6NDY - chains D and G of the 6 polymer chains in the assembly; structure by electron microscopy, 3.60 A resolution.

== Chain D ==
Name: Vacuolar protein sorting-associated protein 4
Source organism: Saccharomyces cerevisiae
UniProtKB: P52917 (VPS4_YEAST); residue numbers follow UniProt; this construct covers 101-437
Amino-acid sequence (337 residues; numbered 101 to 437; the number before each row is that of its first residue):
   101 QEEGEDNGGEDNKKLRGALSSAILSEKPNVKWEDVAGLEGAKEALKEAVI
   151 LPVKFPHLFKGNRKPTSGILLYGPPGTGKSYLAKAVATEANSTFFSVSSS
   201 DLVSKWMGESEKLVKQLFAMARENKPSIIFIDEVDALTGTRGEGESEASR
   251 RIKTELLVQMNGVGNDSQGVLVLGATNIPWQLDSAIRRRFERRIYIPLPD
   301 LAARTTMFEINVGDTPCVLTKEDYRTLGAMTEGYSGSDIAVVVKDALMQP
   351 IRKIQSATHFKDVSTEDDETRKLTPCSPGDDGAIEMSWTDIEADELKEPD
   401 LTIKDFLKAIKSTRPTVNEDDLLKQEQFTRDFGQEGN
Disordered / not traced: 101-111, 365-368
Bound ions: Mg2+: S180 (together with ADP)
Small-molecule neighbours:
  - ADP (adenosine-5'-diphosphate): D134, V135, A136, P174, P175, G176, T177, G178, K179, S180, Y181, N277, M307, I310, G336, S337
  - ADP / beryllium trifluoride: N261, R288, R289
Curated features (UniProtKB/Swiss-Prot):
  - binding site (ATP): G173 to S180
Reported in the primary citation:
  - binding site for Designed Cyclic Peptide (chain G): W206, M207

== Chain G ==
Name: Designed Cyclic Peptide
Amino-acid sequence (30 residues; numbered 1 to 31; 1 number in that range is skipped by the numbering (no residue carries it; nothing is unmodelled there); the number before each row is that of its first residue; X marks 8 residues of unknown identity (built as UNK)):
     1 GGDEIVNKVLGG
    14 SSGGXXXXXXXXGGKGCK
Disordered / not traced: 14-17, 26-31

== Chain D / chain G interface ==
Contacting residue pairs (7):
  K205(D) with L10(G), hydrogen bond (backbone-backbone)
  W206(D) with K8(G); V9(G), hydrophobic; L10(G)
  M207(D) with K8(G); L10(G), hydrophobic
  E247(D) with L10(G)

== Overview ==
4 residues of chain D and 3 residues of chain G are in contact; the contacts include 1 hydrogen bond. Its one
hydrogen bond, K205(D)-L10(G), is backbone to backbone. Ligands of chain D: ADP / beryllium trifluoride and
ADP. The paper reports a binding site for Designed Cyclic Peptide (chain G) at W206(D) and M207(D).
Here chain D is Vacuolar protein sorting-associated protein 4 (Saccharomyces cerevisiae) and chain G is
Designed Cyclic Peptide. Entry 6NDY (Vps4 with Cyclic Peptide Bound in the Central Pore) was determined by
electron microscopy together with 6OO2 from the same study.
